Entry 6TZ5 (electron microscopy, 3.10 A resolution); this record covers chains AA and SA of the 68 polymer chains in the assembly.

== Chain AA (and SA) ==
Name: Charged multivesicular body protein 1b
From: Homo sapiens
Notes: chain SA of this document is another copy of the same molecule, construct and numbering; everything in this record applies to it too
UniProtKB: Q7LBR1 (CHM1B_HUMAN); residue numbers follow UniProt; this construct covers 1-199
Sequence (199 residues; each row starts with the number of its first residue):
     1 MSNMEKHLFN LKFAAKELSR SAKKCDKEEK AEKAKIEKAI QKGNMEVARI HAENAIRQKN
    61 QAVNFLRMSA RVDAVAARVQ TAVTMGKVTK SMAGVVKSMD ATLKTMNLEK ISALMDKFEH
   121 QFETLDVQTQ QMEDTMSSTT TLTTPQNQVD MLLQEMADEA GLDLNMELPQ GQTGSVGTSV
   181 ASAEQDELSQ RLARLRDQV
Not modelled in the structure: 1-2, 166-186, 199
Differences from the reference sequence: engineered mutation Glu37 (Lys in Q7LBR1)

== Chain AA / chain SA interface ==
Contacting residue pairs (11; chain AA residue first):
  Val75(AA) with Phe118(SA), hydrophobic
  Arg78(AA) with Phe122(SA), hydrogen bond (side chain-backbone); Asp126(SA)
  Val79(AA) with Phe122(SA), hydrophobic
  Ala82(AA) with Phe122(SA), hydrophobic; Leu125(SA), hydrophobic
  Met85(AA) with Glu133(SA)
  Val88(AA) with Met136(SA), hydrophobic
  Thr89(AA) with Gln128(SA)
  Met92(AA) with Met132(SA), hydrophobic; Met136(SA), hydrophobic
Other interface residues (no listed pair), chain SA (9 interface residues in all): Thr129

== In short ==
8 residues of chain AA face 9 of chain SA across their interface, with 1 hydrogen bond. Its one
hydrogen-bonded contact is Arg78(AA)-Phe122(SA).
Chain AA and chain SA are both Charged multivesicular body protein 1b (Homo sapiens); the structure, CryoEM
reconstruction of membrane-bound ESCRT-III filament composed of CHMP1B+IST1 (left-handed), was determined by
electron microscopy (same publication as 6TZ4, 6TZ9 and 6TZA).
